PDB entry 6DBU | electron microscopy, 3.90 A resolution | chains A and H of the 8 polymer chains in the assembly

# Chain A
Name: Recombination activating gene 1 - MBP chimera
Organism: Escherichia coli
Notes: EC 2.3.2.27
UniProtKB: chimeric construct of P0AEX9, O13033: residues -113 to 250 from P0AEX9 (MALE_ECOLI) positions 29-392 (UniProt number = residue number + 142); residues 271-1031 from O13033 positions 271-1031 (same numbers)
Chain sequence (1159 residues; each row starts with the number of its first residue; numbers below 1 keep their minus sign (Met-127 is residue -127)):
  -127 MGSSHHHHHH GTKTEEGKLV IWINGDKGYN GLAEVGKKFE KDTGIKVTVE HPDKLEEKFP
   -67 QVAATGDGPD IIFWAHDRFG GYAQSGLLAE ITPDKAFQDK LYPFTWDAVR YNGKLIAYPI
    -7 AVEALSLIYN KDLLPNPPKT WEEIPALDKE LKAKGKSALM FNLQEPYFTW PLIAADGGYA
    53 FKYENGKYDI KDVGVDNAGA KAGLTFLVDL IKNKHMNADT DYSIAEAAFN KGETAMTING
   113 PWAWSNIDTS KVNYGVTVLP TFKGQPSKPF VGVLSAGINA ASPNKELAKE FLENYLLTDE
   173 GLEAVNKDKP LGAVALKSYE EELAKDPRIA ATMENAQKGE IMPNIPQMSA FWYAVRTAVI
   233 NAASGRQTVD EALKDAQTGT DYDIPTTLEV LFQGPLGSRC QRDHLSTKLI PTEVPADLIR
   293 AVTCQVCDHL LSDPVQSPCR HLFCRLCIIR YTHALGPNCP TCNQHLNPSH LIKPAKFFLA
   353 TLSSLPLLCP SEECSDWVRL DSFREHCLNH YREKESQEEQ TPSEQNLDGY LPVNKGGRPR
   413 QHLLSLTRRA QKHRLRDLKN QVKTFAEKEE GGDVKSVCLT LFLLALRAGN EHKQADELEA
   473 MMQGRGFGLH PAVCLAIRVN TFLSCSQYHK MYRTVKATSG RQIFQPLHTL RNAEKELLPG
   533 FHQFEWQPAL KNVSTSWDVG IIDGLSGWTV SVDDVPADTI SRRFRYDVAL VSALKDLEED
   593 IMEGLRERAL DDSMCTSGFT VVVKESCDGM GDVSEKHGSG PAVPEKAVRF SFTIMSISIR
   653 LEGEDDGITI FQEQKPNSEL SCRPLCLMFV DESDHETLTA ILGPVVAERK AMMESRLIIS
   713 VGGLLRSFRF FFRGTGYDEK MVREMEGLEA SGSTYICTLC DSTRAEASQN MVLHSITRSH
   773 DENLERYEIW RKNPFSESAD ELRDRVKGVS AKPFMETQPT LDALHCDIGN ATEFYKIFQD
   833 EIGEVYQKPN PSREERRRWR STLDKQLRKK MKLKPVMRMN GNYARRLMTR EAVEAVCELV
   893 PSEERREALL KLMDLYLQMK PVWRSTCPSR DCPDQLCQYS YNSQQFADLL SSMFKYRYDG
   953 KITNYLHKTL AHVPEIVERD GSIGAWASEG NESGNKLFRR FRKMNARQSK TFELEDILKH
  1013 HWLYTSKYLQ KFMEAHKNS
Unresolved in the structure: -127 to 478, 629-635, 1029-1031
Construct notes: initiating methionine (-127); expression tag (-126 to -114); linker (251-270)
Bound ions: Ca2+ site 1: Asp620, Glu984; Ca2+ site 2: Asp620, Glu684, Asp730; Zn2+: Cys749, His959, His964
Reported in the primary citation:
  - binding site for Forward strand RSS substrate DNA: Arg999, Gln1000

# Chain H
Molecule: Reverse strand RSS substrate DNA
Sequence (34 nucleotides; each row starts with the number of its first residue):
     1 CCAGTCTGTA GCACTGTGTA AGACAGGCCA GATC

# Chain A / chain H interface
Pairs across the interface - 14 pairs, chain A then chain H:
  Met622(A) with DT19(H), phosphate contact
  Gly623(A) with DG18(H), sugar contact; DT19(H), hydrogen bond to the phosphate
  Asp624(A) with DG18(H), phosphate contact
  Ser626(A) with DT17(H), phosphate contact; DG18(H), phosphate contact
  Thr824(A) with DG22(H), phosphate contact
  Arg849(A) with DA23(H), salt bridge to the phosphate
  Met869(A) with DA21(H), sugar contact
  Arg870(A) with DT19(H), hydrogen bond to the base; DA21(H), sugar contact
  Met871(A) with DG22(H), phosphate contact
  Arg991(A) with DG18(H), hydrogen bond to the phosphate; DT19(H), salt bridge to the phosphate
Other interface residues (no listed pair), chain A (11 interface residues in all): Val625

# Overview
Chain A and chain H form an interface of 11 and 6 residues respectively; the contacts include 3 hydrogen bonds
and 2 salt bridges. Polar contacts include Arg870(A)-DT19(H), Gly623(A)-DT19(H) and Arg991(A)-DG18(H). The
Ca2+ site 1 is built by Asp620(A) and Glu984(A). The paper reports a binding site for Forward strand RSS
substrate DNA at Arg999(A) and Gln1000(A).
Here chain A is Recombination activating gene 1 - MBP chimera (Escherichia coli) and chain H is Reverse strand
RSS substrate DNA. Entry 6DBU (Cryo-EM structure of RAG in complex with 12-RSS and 23-RSS substrate DNAs) was
determined by electron microscopy, deposited together with 6DBI, 6DBJ, 6DBL, 6DBO, 6DBQ, 6DBR and 4 further
entries.
